Entry 7NPU (electron microscopy, 4.48 A resolution (low resolution: residue-level contacts below are approximate; hydrogen-bond / salt-bridge calls are withheld)); this record covers chains C5 and D3 of the 24 polymer chains in the assembly.

[Chain C5]
Molecule: ESX-5 secretion system protein EccC5
From: Mycobacterium tuberculosis (strain ATCC 25618 / H37Rv)
Reference sequence: P9WNA5 (ECCC5_MYCTU); residues 1-1391 here = UniProt positions 1-1391
Amino-acid sequence (1391 residues; numbered 1 to 1391; the number before each row is that of its first residue):
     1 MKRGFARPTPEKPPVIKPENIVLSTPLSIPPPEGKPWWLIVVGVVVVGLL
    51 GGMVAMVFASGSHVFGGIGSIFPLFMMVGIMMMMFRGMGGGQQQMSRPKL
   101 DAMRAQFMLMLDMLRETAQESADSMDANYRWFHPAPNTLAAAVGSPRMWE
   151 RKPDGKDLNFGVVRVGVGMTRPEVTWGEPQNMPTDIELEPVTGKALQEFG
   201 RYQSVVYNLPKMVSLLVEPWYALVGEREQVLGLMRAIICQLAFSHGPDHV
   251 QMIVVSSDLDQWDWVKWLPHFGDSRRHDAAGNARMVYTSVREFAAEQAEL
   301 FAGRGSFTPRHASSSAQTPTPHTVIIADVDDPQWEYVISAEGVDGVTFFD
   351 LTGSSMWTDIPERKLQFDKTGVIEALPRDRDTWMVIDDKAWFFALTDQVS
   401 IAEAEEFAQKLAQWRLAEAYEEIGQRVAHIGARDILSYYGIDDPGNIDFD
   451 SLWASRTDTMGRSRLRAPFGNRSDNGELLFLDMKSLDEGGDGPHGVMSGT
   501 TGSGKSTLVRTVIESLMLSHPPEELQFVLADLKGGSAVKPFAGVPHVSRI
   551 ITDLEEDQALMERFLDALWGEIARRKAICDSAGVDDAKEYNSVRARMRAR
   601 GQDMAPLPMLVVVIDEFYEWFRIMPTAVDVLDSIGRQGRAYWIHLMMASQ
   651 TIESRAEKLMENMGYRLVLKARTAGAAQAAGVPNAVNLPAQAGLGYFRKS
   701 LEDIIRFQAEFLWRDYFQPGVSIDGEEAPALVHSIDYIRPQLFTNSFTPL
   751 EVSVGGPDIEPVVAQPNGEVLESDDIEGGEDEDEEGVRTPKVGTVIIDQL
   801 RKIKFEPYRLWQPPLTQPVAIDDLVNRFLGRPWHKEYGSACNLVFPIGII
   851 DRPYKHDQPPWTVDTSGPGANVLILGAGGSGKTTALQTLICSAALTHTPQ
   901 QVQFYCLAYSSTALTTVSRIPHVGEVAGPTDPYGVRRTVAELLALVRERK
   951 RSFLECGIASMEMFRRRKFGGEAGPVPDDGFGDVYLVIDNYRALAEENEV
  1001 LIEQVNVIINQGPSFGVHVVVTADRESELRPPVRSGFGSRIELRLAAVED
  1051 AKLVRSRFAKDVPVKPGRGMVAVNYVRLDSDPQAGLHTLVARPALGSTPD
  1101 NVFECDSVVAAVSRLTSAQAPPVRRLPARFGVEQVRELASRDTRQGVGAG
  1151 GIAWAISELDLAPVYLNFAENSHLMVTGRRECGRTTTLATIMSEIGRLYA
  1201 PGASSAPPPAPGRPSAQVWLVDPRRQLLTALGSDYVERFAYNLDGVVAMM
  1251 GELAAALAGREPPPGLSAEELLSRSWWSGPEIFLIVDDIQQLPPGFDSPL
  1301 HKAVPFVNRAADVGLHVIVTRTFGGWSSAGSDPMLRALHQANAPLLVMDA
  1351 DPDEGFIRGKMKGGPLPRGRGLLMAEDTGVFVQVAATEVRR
Disordered / not traced: 275-284, 417-1391
UniProt features mapped onto this chain:
  - binding site (ATP): Gly499 to Ser506, Gly876 to Thr883, Gly1178 to Thr1185

[Chain D3]
Molecule: ESX-5 secretion system protein EccD5
From: Mycobacterium tuberculosis (strain ATCC 25618 / H37Rv)
Reference sequence: P9WNP9 (ECCD5_MYCTU); residues 1-503 here = UniProt positions 1-503
Amino-acid sequence (503 residues; each row starts with the number of its first residue):
     1 MTAVADAPQADIEGVASPQAVVVGVMAGEGVQIGVLLDANAPVSVMTDPL
    51 LKVVNSRLRELGEAPLEATGRGRWALCLVDGAPLRATQSLTEQDVYDGDR
   101 LWIRFIADTERRSQVIEHISTAVASDLSKRFARIDPIVAVQVGASMVATG
   151 VVLATGVLGWWRWHHNTWLTTIYTAVIGVLVLAVAMLLLMRAKTDADRRV
   201 ADIMLMSAIMPVTVAAAAAPPGPVGSPQAVLGFGVLTVAAALALRFTGRR
   251 LGIYTTIVIIGALTMLAALARMVAATSAVTLLSSLLLICVVAYHAAPALS
   301 RRLAGIRLPVFPSATSRWVFEARPDLPTTVVVSGGSAPVLEGPSSVRDVL
   351 LQAERARSFLSGLLTGLGVMVVVCMTSLCDPHTGQRWLPLILAGFTSGFL
   401 LLRGRSYVDRWQSITLAGTAVIIAAAVCVRYALELSSPLAVSIVAAILVL
   451 LPAAGMAAAAHVPHTIYSPLFRKFVEWIEYLCLMPIFPLALWLMNVYAAI
   501 RYR
Disordered / not traced: 1-18

[Interface between chain C5 and chain D3]
Pairs across the interface - 38 pairs, chain C5 then chain D3:
  Met1(C5) with Ala20(D3); Val21(D3); Leu90(D3); Thr91(D3); Val95(D3); Tyr96(D3); Asp97(D3)
  Lys2(C5) with Asp97(D3)
  Arg3(C5) with Tyr96(D3)
  Leu23(C5) with Phe320(D3)
  Val167(C5) with Leu340(D3)
  Met169(C5) with Pro327(D3)
  Glu178(C5) with Phe320(D3)
  Met182(C5) with Trp318(D3)
  Thr184(C5) with Arg317(D3)
  Asp185(C5) with Arg317(D3)
  Pro190(C5) with Phe311(D3)
  Lys194(C5) with Val310(D3)
  Gln197(C5) with Trp318(D3)
  Gly200(C5) with Phe320(D3)
  Arg201(C5) with Asp325(D3)
  Ser204(C5) with Glu321(D3)
  Tyr207(C5) with Asp325(D3); Pro343(D3)
  Asn208(C5) with Leu340(D3)
  Trp267(C5) with Val22(D3); Val23(D3); Gly24(D3); Gly98(D3)
  Asp387(C5) with Arg323(D3)
  Trp391(C5) with Arg323(D3)
  Leu395(C5) with Val339(D3); Leu340(D3)
  Glu406(C5) with Arg100(D3)
  Gln409(C5) with Gly98(D3); Arg100(D3)
  Ala412(C5) with Asp97(D3)
  Gln413(C5) with Asp97(D3)
Also at the interface, not in a pair above, chain C5 (33 interface residues in all): Pro183, Leu188, Val191, Tyr202, Val205, Lys266, Phe392
Also at the interface, not in a pair above, chain D3 (33 interface residues in all): Ala39, Pro312, Val319, Pro324, Leu326, Thr329, Pro338, Ser345, Val346

[Overview]
The chain C5/chain D3 interface involves 33 residues from each chain. UniProt lists 24 ATP-binding residues on
chain C5.
Here chain C5 is ESX-5 secretion system protein EccC5 and chain D3 is ESX-5 secretion system protein EccD5,
both from Mycobacterium tuberculosis (strain ATCC 25618 / H37Rv). Entry 7NPU (MycP5-free ESX-5 inner membrane
complex, state I) was determined by electron microscopy together with 7NP7, 7NPR, 7NPV, 7NPS and 7NPT from the
same study.
